5GAI - chains A and K of the 27 polymer chains in the assembly; structure by electron microscopy, 10.50 A resolution (very low resolution: no residue pairs are listed; an interface is given only as per-side residue counts).

== Chain A ==
Molecule: Portal protein
Source organism: Enterobacteria phage P22
Reference sequence: P26744 (PORTL_BPP22); aligned to UniProt positions 5-721 over residues 5-721 (the alignment contains insertions or deletions, so no single offset holds)
Chain sequence (721 residues; row label = number of the first residue in the row):
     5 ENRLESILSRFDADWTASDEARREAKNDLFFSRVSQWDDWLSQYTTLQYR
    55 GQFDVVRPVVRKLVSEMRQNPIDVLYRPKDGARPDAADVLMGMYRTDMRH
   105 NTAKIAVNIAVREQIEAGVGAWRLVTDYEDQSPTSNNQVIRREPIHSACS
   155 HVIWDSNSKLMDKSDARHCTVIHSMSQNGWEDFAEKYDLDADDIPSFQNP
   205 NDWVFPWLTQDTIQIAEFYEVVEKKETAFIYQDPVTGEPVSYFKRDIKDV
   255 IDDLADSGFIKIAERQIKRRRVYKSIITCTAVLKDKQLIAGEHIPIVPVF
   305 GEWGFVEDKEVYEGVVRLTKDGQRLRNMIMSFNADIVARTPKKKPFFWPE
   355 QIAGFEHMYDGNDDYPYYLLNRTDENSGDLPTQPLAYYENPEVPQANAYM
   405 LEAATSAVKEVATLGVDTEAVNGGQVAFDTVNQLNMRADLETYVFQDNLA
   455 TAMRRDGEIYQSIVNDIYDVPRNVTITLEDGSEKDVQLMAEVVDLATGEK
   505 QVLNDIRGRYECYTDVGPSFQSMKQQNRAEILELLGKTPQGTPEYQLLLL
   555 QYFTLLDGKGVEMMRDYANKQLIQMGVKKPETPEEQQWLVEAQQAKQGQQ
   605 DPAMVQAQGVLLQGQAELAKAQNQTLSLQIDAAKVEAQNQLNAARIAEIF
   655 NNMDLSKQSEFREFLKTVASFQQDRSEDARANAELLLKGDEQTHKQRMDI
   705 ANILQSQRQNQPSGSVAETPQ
What the authors report for this chain:
  - conformationally variable residues (order/disorder transition): Y464 to L492

== Chain K ==
Molecule: Peptidoglycan hydrolase gp4
Source organism: Enterobacteria phage P22
Reference sequence: P26746 (EXLYS_BPP22); residues 14-159 here correspond to UniProt positions 5-150 (UniProt number = residue number - 9)
Chain sequence (146 residues; numbered 14 to 159; the number before each row is that of its first residue):
    14 TKGDLVRAALRKLGVASDATLTDVEPQSMQDAVDDLEAMMAEWYQDGKGI
    64 ITGYVFSDDENPPAEGDDHGLRSSAVSAVFHNLACRIAPDYALEATAKII
   114 ATAKYGKELLYKQTAISRAKRAPYPSRMPTGSGNSFPNLNEWHYFP
Construct notes: engineered mutation P150 (Ala141 in P26746)

== Interface between chain A and chain K ==
At this resolution (10 A) residue pairs are not listed: 20 residues of chain A and 15 of chain K lie at the interface.

== Overview ==
Chain A and chain K form an interface of 20 and 15 residues respectively. From the paper: conformational
variability at Y464(A).
Here chain A is Portal protein and chain K is Peptidoglycan hydrolase gp4, both from Enterobacteria phage P22.
Entry 5GAI (Probabilistic Structural Models of Mature P22 Bacteriophage Portal, Hub, and Tailspike proteins)
was determined by electron microscopy.
